Entry 8VA1 (electron microscopy, 3.40 A resolution); this record covers chains A and B of the 4 polymer chains in the assembly.

== Chain A (and B) ==
Molecule: Teichoic acid ribitol-phosphate polymerase TarL
Organism: Staphylococcus aureus
Notes: EC 2.7.8.14; chain B of this document is another copy of the same molecule, construct and numbering; everything in this record applies to it too
UniProtKB: Q2G1B8 (TARL_STAA8); residues 1-562 here = UniProt positions 1-562
Amino-acid sequence (583 residues; each row starts with the number of its first residue):
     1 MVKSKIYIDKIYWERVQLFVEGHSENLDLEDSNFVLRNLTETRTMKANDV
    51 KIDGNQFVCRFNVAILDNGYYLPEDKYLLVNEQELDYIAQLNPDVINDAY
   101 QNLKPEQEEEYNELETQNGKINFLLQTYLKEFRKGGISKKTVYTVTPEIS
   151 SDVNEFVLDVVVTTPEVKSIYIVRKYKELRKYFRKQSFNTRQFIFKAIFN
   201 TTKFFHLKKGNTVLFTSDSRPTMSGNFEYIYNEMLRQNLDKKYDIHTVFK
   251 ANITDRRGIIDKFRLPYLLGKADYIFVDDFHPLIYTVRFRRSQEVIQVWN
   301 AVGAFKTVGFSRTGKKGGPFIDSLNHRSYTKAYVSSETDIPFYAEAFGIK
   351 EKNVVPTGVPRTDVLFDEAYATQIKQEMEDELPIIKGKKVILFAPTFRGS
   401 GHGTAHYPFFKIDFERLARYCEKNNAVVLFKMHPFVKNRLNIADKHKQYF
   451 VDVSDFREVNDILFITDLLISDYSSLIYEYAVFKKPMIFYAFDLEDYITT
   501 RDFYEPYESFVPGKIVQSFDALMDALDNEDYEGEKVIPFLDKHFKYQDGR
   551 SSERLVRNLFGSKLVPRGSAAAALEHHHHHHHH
Unresolved in the structure: 1-2, 562-583 (chain B: 1, 562-583)
Differences from the reference sequence: engineered mutation Asn300 (His in Q2G1B8); expression tag (563-583)
Residues lining bound ligands: CDP-ribitol (V2V): Trp299, Asn300, Ala301, Gly303, Ala304, Phe305, Lys306, Val308, Tyr343, Arg361, Ala394, Pro395, Thr396, Phe397, Lys431, Met432, His433, Pro434, Val459, Ser474, Ser475, Leu476, Tyr478, Glu479, Arg501
Reported in the primary citation:
  - catalytic residues: His433
  - mutagenesis - H300N, H433A: abolished catalytic activity on CDP-ribitol
  - binding site for CDP-ribitol: Trp299 to Val308, Pro395, His433
  - conformationally variable residues (loop rearrangement): His433
  - contacts within the chain: Trp299-Asn300 (cation-pi contact) (proposed by the authors, not directly observed)
  - specificity-determining residues: Gly303, Ala304, Phe305

== Chain A / chain B interface ==
Pairs across the interface - 38 pairs, chain A then chain B:
  Arg15(A) - Ser311(B)
  Arg15(A) - Phe342(B)
  Arg15(A) - Glu345(B)  salt bridge
  Arg15(A) - Asp502(B)
  Arg15(A) - Tyr504(B)  hydrogen bond (side chain-backbone)
  Val16(A) - Phe310(B)
  Val16(A) - Thr313(B)
  Val16(A) - Glu345(B)
  Gln17(A) - Glu345(B)  hydrogen bond
  Asn48(A) - Glu351(B)
  Arg60(A) - Pro341(B)
  Arg60(A) - Glu351(B)  salt bridge
  Asn62(A) - Glu345(B)
  Ala64(A) - Ile321(B)  hydrophobic
  Ala64(A) - Arg327(B)  hydrogen bond (backbone-side chain)
  Ile65(A) - Ala344(B)
  Ile65(A) - Gly348(B)
  Ile65(A) - Ile349(B)
  Ile65(A) - Glu351(B)
  Asn68(A) - Lys350(B)  hydrogen bond (backbone-side chain)
  Gly69(A) - Arg327(B)  hydrogen bond (backbone-side chain)
  Gly69(A) - Gly348(B)
  Gly69(A) - Lys350(B)
  Tyr70(A) - Asp322(B)  hydrogen bond (side chain-backbone)
  Tyr70(A) - Leu324(B)
  Tyr70(A) - Arg327(B)
  Tyr71(A) - Ile321(B)
  Tyr71(A) - Asp322(B)
  Phe132(A) - Thr313(B)
  Phe132(A) - Phe320(B)
  Arg133(A) - Gly314(B)
  Gly135(A) - Lys315(B)
  Gly135(A) - Lys316(B)
  Gly136(A) - Gly314(B)
  Thr141(A) - Phe320(B)
  Val142(A) - Phe320(B)
  Tyr143(A) - Phe320(B)
  Tyr143(A) - Ile321(B)  hydrophobic
Interface residues without a listed pair, chain A (23 interface residues in all): Val63, Lys134, Thr164, Tyr171
Interface residues without a listed pair, chain B (24 interface residues in all): Tyr182, Ser323, Phe503

== Summary ==
Chain A and chain B form an interface of 23 and 24 residues respectively; the contacts include 6 hydrogen
bonds and 2 salt bridges. Polar pairs include Arg15(A)-Glu345(B), Arg60(A)-Glu351(B) and Arg15(A)-Tyr504(B).
Ligands of chain A: CDP-ribitol. From the paper: the catalytic residue His433(A); H300N and H433A of chain A
abolish catalytic activity on CDP-ribitol.
Both chains are Teichoic acid ribitol-phosphate polymerase TarL (Staphylococcus aureus). Entry 8VA1 (S. aureus
TarL H300N in complex with CDP-ribitol (single tetramer)) was determined by electron microscopy (same
publication as 8V33 and 8V34).
